6JF2 - chain A; structure by X-ray diffraction, 2.00 A resolution.

Chain A:
Name: Flagellar basal-body rod protein FlgG
Source organism: Salmonella typhimurium (strain LT2 / SGSC1412 / ATCC 700720)
Reference sequence: P0A1J3 (FLGG_SALTY); numbering as in UniProt (aligned over 47-227)
Chain sequence (185 residues; numbered 43 to 227; the number before each row is that of its first residue):
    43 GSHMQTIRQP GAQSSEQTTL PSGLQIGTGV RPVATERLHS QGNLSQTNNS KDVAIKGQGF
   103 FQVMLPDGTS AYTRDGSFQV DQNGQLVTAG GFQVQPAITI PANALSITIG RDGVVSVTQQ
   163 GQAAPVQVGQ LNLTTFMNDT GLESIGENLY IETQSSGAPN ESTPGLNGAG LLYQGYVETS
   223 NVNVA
Disordered / not traced: 43-79, 225-227
Modified positions: Mse46 (selenomethionine); Mse106 (selenomethionine; parent Met); Mse179 (selenomethionine; parent Met)
Differences from the reference sequence: expression tag (43-46)
Reported in the primary citation:
  - contacts within the chain: Asn85-Tyr218

Summary:
The paper reports contacts within the chain involving Asn85 and Tyr218.
Chain A is Flagellar basal-body rod protein FlgG (Salmonella typhimurium (strain LT2 / SGSC1412 / ATCC
700720)); the structure, Crystal structure of a 20kDa fragment of FlgG, was determined by X-ray diffraction,
deposited together with 6JZR and 6JZT.
